Entry 4Y8M (X-ray diffraction, 2.80 A resolution); this record covers chains S and T of the 28 polymer chains in the assembly.

[Chain S]
Molecule: Proteasome subunit alpha type-6
Organism: Saccharomyces cerevisiae S288c
Notes: EC 3.4.25.1
UniProt: P40302 (PSA6_YEAST); residues 0-233 here correspond to UniProt positions 1-234 (UniProt number = residue number + 1)
Chain sequence (234 residues; row label = number of the first residue in the row; numbering starts at 0):
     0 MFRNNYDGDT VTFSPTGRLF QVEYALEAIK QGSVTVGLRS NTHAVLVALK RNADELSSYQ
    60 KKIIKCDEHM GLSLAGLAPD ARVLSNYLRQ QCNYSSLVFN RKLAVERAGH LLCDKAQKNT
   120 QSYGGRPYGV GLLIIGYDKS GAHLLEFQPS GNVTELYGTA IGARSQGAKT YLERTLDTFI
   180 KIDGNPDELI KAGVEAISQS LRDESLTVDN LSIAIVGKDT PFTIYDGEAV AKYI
Not modelled in the structure: 0-2
Swiss-Prot annotation at these positions:
  - modified residue: Ser13 (Phosphoserine)
  - cross-link: Lys190 (Glycyl lysine isopeptide (Lys-Gly) (interchain with G-Cter in ubiquitin))

[Chain T]
Molecule: Probable proteasome subunit alpha type-7
Organism: Saccharomyces cerevisiae S288c
Notes: EC 3.4.25.1
UniProt: P21242 (PSA7_YEAST); residues -3 to 284 here correspond to UniProt positions 1-288 (UniProt number = residue number + 4)
Chain sequence (288 residues; numbered -3 to 284; the number before each row is that of its first residue; numbers below 1 keep their minus sign (Met-3 is residue -3)):
    -3 MTSIGTGYDL SNSVFSPDGR NFQVEYAVKA VENGTTSIGI KCNDGVVFAV EKLITSKLLV
    57 PQKNVKIQVV DRHIGCVYSG LIPDGRHLVN RGREEAASFK KLYKTPIPIP AFADRLGQYV
   117 QAHTLYNSVR PFGVSTIFGG VDKNGAHLYM LEPSGSYWGY KGAATGKGRQ SAKAELEKLV
   177 DHHPEGLSAR EAVKQAAKII YLAHEDNKEK DFELEISWCS LSETNGLHKF VKGDLLQEAI
   237 DFAQKEINGD DDEDEDDSDN VMSSDDENAP VATNANATTD QEGDIHLE
Not modelled in the structure: -3 to 1, 245-284
Swiss-Prot annotation at these positions:
  - modified residue: Thr-2 (N-acetylthreonine)

[How chain S and chain T interact]
Contacting residue pairs (59; chain S residue first):
  Asn4(S) - Leu6(T)
  Tyr5(S) - Asp5(T)  hydrogen bond
  Tyr5(S) - Leu6(T)  hydrophobic
  Thr9(S) - Arg126(T)
  Val10(S) - Asn123(T)
  Val10(S) - Ser124(T)
  Val10(S) - Val125(T)
  Val10(S) - Arg126(T)
  Thr11(S) - Leu6(T)
  Thr11(S) - Gln19(T)
  Phe12(S) - Gln19(T)
  Phe12(S) - Tyr22(T)  hydrophobic
  Phe12(S) - Ala23(T)  hydrophobic
  Phe12(S) - Arg126(T)
  Phe12(S) - Pro127(T)
  Ser13(S) - Tyr22(T)
  Pro14(S) - Tyr22(T)  hydrophobic
  Pro14(S) - Lys25(T)
  Thr15(S) - Lys25(T)
  Gly16(S) - Tyr22(T)
  Gly16(S) - Lys25(T)
  Gly16(S) - Ala26(T)
  Leu18(S) - Leu77(T)  hydrophobic
  Leu18(S) - Arg126(T)
  His109(S) - Arg82(T)
  Cys112(S) - Arg82(T)
  Asp113(S) - Arg82(T)  salt bridge
  Asp113(S) - Asn86(T)
  Gln116(S) - Pro79(T)
  Gln116(S) - Asp80(T)
  Gln116(S) - His83(T)  hydrogen bond
  Thr119(S) - Arg126(T)  hydrogen bond (backbone-side chain)
  Gln120(S) - His119(T)
  Gln120(S) - Val125(T)
  Gln120(S) - Arg126(T)  hydrogen bond (backbone-backbone)
  Gln120(S) - Phe128(T)
  Ser121(S) - Ser124(T)
  Tyr122(S) - Ser124(T)  hydrogen bond (backbone-backbone)
  Ser149(S) - Pro79(T)
  Gly150(S) - Pro79(T)
  Asn151(S) - Ile78(T)
  Asn151(S) - Pro79(T)
  Thr153(S) - Leu55(T)
  Thr153(S) - Asn60(T)
  Glu154(S) - Val56(T)
  Glu154(S) - Lys59(T)
  Glu154(S) - Asn60(T)  hydrogen bond (backbone-side chain)
  Leu155(S) - Leu54(T)
  Leu155(S) - Leu55(T)
  Leu155(S) - Val56(T)
  Tyr156(S) - Leu54(T)  hydrogen bond (backbone-backbone)
  Tyr156(S) - Val56(T)
  Tyr156(S) - Pro57(T)
  Gly157(S) - Leu54(T)
  Lys168(S) - Leu54(T)
  Leu171(S) - Leu54(T)
  Glu172(S) - Ser52(T)  hydrogen bond
  Glu172(S) - Lys53(T)  hydrogen bond (side chain-backbone)
  Leu175(S) - Lys53(T)
Also at the interface, not in a pair above, chain S (34 interface residues in all): Arg38, Val152, Phe178
Also at the interface, not in a pair above, chain T (30 interface residues in all): Gly129

[Summary]
The interface between chain S and chain T involves 34 residues on one side and 30 on the other; the contacts
include 9 hydrogen bonds and 1 salt bridge. Polar contacts include Asp113(S)-Arg82(T), Tyr5(S)-Asp5(T) and
Gln116(S)-His83(T).
Here chain S is Proteasome subunit alpha type-6 and chain T is Probable proteasome subunit alpha type-7, both
from Saccharomyces cerevisiae S288c. Entry 4Y8M (Yeast 20S proteasome beta7-delta7_Cter mutant) was determined
by X-ray diffraction together with 4Y69, 4Y6A, 4Y6V, 4Y6Z, 4Y70, 4Y74 and 34 further entries from the same
study.
